PDB entry 7WPF | electron microscopy, 2.92 A resolution | chains C and V of the 12 polymer chains in the assembly

[Chain C]
Protein: Spike glycoprotein
Source organism: Severe acute respiratory syndrome coronavirus 2
UniProtKB: P0DTC2 (SPIKE_SARS2); residue numbers follow UniProt; this construct covers 1-68, 71-142, 146-210, 215-1208
Sequence (1205 residues; row label = number of the first residue in the row; note: 9 numbers in that range are skipped by the numbering (no residue carries them; nothing is unmodelled there); a row labelled like 210A-210F holds insertion residues (210A, then the next letters in order)):
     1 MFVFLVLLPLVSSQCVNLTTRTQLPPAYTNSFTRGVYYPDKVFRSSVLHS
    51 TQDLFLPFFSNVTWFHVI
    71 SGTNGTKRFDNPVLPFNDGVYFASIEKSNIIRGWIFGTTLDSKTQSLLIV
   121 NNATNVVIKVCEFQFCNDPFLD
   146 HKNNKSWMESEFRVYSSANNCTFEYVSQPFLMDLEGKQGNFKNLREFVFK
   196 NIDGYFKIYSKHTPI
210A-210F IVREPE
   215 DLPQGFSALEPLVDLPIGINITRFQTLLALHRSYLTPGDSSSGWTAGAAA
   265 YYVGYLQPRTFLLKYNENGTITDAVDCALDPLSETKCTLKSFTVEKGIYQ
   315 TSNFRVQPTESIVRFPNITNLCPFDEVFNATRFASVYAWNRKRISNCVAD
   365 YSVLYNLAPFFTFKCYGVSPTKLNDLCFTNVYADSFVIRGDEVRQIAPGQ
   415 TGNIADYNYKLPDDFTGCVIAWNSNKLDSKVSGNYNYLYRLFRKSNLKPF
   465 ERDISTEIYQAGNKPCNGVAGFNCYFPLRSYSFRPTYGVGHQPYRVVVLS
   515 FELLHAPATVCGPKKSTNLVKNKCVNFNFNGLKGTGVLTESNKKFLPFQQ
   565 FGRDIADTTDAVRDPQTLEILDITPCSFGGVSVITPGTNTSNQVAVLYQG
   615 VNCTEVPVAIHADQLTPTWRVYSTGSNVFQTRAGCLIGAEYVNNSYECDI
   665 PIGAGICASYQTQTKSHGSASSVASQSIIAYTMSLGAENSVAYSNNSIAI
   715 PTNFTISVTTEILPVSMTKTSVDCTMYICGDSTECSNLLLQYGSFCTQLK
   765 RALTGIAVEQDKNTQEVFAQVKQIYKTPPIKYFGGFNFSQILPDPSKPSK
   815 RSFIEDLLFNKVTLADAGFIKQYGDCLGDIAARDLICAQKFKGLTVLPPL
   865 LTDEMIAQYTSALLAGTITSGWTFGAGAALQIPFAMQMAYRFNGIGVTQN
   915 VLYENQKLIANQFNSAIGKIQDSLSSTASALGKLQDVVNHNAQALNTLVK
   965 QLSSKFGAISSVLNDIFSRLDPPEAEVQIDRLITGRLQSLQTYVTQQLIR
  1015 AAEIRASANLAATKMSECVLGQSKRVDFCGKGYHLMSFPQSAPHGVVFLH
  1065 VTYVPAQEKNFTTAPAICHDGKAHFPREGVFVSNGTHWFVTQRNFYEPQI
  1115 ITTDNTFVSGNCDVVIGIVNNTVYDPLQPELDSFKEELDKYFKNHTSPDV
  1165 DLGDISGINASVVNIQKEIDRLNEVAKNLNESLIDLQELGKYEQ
Disordered / not traced: 1-26, 71-79, 146-156, 177-186, 210A-210F, 621-640, 677-689, 829-854, 1147-1208
Differences from the reference sequence: variant Val67 (Ala in P0DTC2), Ile95 (Thr in P0DTC2), Asp142 (Gly in P0DTC2), Ile210A (Leu212 in P0DTC2), Asp339 (Gly in P0DTC2), Leu371 (Ser in P0DTC2), Pro373 (Ser in P0DTC2), Phe375 (Ser in P0DTC2), Asn417 (Lys in P0DTC2), Lys440 (Asn in P0DTC2), Ser446 (Gly in P0DTC2), Asn477 (Ser in P0DTC2), Lys478 (Thr in P0DTC2), Ala484 (Glu in P0DTC2), Ser496 (Gly in P0DTC2), Arg498 (Gln in P0DTC2), Tyr501 (Asn in P0DTC2), His505 (Tyr in P0DTC2), Lys547 (Thr in P0DTC2), Gly614 (Asp in P0DTC2), Tyr655 (His in P0DTC2), Lys679 (Asn in P0DTC2), His681 (Pro in P0DTC2), Lys764 (Asn in P0DTC2), Tyr796 (Asp in P0DTC2), Lys856 (Asn in P0DTC2), His954 (Gln in P0DTC2), Lys969 (Asn in P0DTC2), Phe981 (Leu in P0DTC2); insertion (210D-210F); engineered mutation Arg493 (Gln in P0DTC2), Gly682 (Arg in P0DTC2), Ser683 (Arg in P0DTC2), Ser685 (Arg in P0DTC2), Pro986 (Lys in P0DTC2), Pro987 (Val in P0DTC2)
UniProt features mapped onto this chain:
  - region: Asn280 to Cys301 (Putative superantigen), Arg403 to Asp405 (Integrin-binding motif), Asn448 to Phe456 (Immunodominant HLA epitope recognized by the CD8+), Ser816 to Tyr837 (Fusion peptide 1), Lys835 to Phe855 (Fusion peptide 2), Asp1163 to Glu1202 (Heptad repeat 2)
  - site: Arg815, Ser816 (Cleavage)
  - glycosylation: Asn17 (N-linked (GlcNAc...) (complex) asparagine), Asn61 (N-linked (GlcNAc...) (hybrid) asparagine), Asn74 (N-linked (GlcNAc...) (complex) asparagine), Asn122 (N-linked (GlcNAc...) (hybrid) asparagine), Asn149 (N-linked (GlcNAc...) (complex) asparagine), Asn165 (N-linked (GlcNAc...) (complex) asparagine), Asn234 (N-linked (GlcNAc...) (high mannose) asparagine), Asn282 (N-linked (GlcNAc...) (complex) asparagine), Thr323 (O-linked (GalNAc) threonine), Ser325 (O-linked (HexNAc...) serine), Asn331 (N-linked (GlcNAc...) (complex) asparagine), Asn343 (N-linked (GlcNAc...) (complex) asparagine), Asn603 (N-linked (GlcNAc...) (hybrid) asparagine), Asn616 (N-linked (GlcNAc...) (complex) asparagine), Asn657 (N-linked (GlcNAc...) (complex) asparagine), Thr676 (O-linked (GlcNAc...) threonine), Thr678 (O-linked (GlcNAc...) threonine), Asn709 (N-linked (GlcNAc...) (high mannose) asparagine), Asn717 (N-linked (GlcNAc...) (hybrid) asparagine), Asn801 (N-linked (GlcNAc...) (hybrid) asparagine) and 6 more in UniProt
  - natural variant: Leu5 (L5F: In strain: Iota/B.1.526), Ser13 (S13I: In strain: Epsilon/B.1.427/B.1.429), Leu18 (L18F: In strain: Beta/B.1.351, Gamma/P.1 and 1 more), Thr19 (T19I: In strain: Omicron/BQ.1.1, Omicron/XBB.1.5 and 1 more; T19R: In strain: Delta/B.1.617.2, Omicron/BA.2 and 4 more), Thr20 (T20N: In strain: Gamma/P.1), Leu24 to Ala27 (sequence variant, change not given here; In strain: Omicron/BA.2, Omicron/BA.2.12.1 and 6 more), Pro26 (P26S: In strain: Gamma/P.1), Gln52 (Q52H: In strain: Omicron/EG.5.1), Val67 (A67V: In strain: Eta/B.1.525, Omicron/BA.1; this construct carries the variant), Gly75 (G75V: In strain: Lambda/C.37), Thr76 (T76I: In strain: Lambda/C.37), Asp80 (D80A: In strain: Beta/B.1.351), 74 further natural variant entries in UniProt
  - mutagenesis: Asn121 (N121Q: Partial loss of biliverdin affinity), Arg190 (R190K: Partial loss of biliverdin affinity), Asn234 (N234Q: Increased resistance to neutralizing antibodies), Asn331 (N331Q: Reduced viral infectivity), Asn343 (N343Q: Reduced viral infectivity), Leu452 (L452R: Increased resistance to neutralizing antibodies. Decreases HLA binding to NF9 epitope. Increased binding affinity to human ACE2), Tyr453 (Y453F: Decreased HLA binding to NF9 epitope. Increased binding affinity to human ACE2), Ala475 (A475V: Increased resistance to neutralizing antibodies), Val483 (V483A: Increased resistance to neutralizing antibodies), Phe490 (F490L: Increased resistance to neutralizing antibodies and human covalescent sera neutralization), His519 (H519P: Increased resistance to human covalescent sera neutralization), Ser673 (S673A: No effect on O-glycosylation by host GALNT1), 4 further mutagenesis entries in UniProt
Disulfides: Cys131-Cys166, Cys291-Cys301, Cys336-Cys361, Cys379-Cys432, Cys391-Cys525, Cys480-Cys488, Cys538-Cys590, Cys617-Cys649, Cys662-Cys671, Cys738-Cys760, Cys743-Cys749, Cys1032-Cys1043, Cys1082-Cys1126
Glycans and other covalent adducts: N-acetylglucosamine (NAG) linked to Asn165, Asn234, Asn282, Asn331, Asn603, Asn616, Asn657, Asn709, Asn801, Asn1074, Asn1098, Asn1134

[Chain V]
Protein: JMB2002 Fab light chain
Source organism: Mus musculus
Notes: antibody fragment or engineered binder
Sequence (214 residues; numbered 1 to 214; the number before each row is that of its first residue):
     1 DIQMTQSPSSLSASVGDRVTITCRASQGISSWLAWYQQKPGKAPKLLIYD
    51 ASNLETGVPSRFSGSGSGTDFTFTISSLQPEDIATYYCQQYDNLPLTFGG
   101 GTKVEIKRTVAAPSVFIFPPSDEQLKSGTASVVCLLNNFYPREAKVQWKV
   151 DNALQSGNSQESVTEQDSKDSTYSLSSTLTLSKADYEKHKVYACEVTHQG
   201 LSSPVTKSFNRGEC
Disordered / not traced: 214
Disulfides: Cys23-Cys88, Cys134-Cys194

[Interface between chain C and chain V]
Residue-residue contacts - 10 pairs, chain C then chain V:
  Thr345(C) - Asp50(V)
  Arg346(C) - Trp32(V)
  Arg346(C) - Asp50(V)  salt bridge
  Lys440(C) - Ser30(V)
  Leu441(C) - Ser30(V)
  Leu441(C) - Trp32(V)
  Lys444(C) - Tyr91(V)  hydrogen bond (side chain-backbone)
  Lys444(C) - Asp92(V)
  Lys444(C) - Asn93(V)
  Tyr451(C) - Trp32(V)
Also at the interface, not in a pair above, chain C (11 interface residues in all): Asp442, Val445, Ser446, Gly447, Tyr449
Also at the interface, not in a pair above, chain V (8 interface residues in all): Ser31, Leu94

[Summary]
The interface between chain C and chain V involves 11 residues on one side and 8 on the other; the contacts
include 1 hydrogen bond and 1 salt bridge. Polar contacts include Arg346(C)-Asp50(V) and Lys444(C)-Tyr91(V).
Chain C is Spike glycoprotein (Severe acute respiratory syndrome coronavirus 2) and chain V is JMB2002 Fab
light chain (Mus musculus); the structure, SARS-CoV-2 Omicron Variant S Trimer complexed with three JMB2002
Fab, was determined by electron microscopy together with 7WPA, 7WPB, 7WPC, 7WPD, 7WPE and 7WRV from the same
study.
